8J9C - chains A and B of the 4 polymer chains in the assembly; structure by X-ray diffraction, 2.10 A resolution.

# Chain A (and B)
Name: Putative glycyl aminopeptidase
From: Xanthomonas campestris pv. campestris B100
Notes: chain B of this document is another copy of the same molecule, construct and numbering; everything in this record applies to it too
UniProtKB: B0RY21 (B0RY21_XANCB); numbering as in UniProt (aligned over 1-626)
Sequence (646 residues; numbered -19 to 626; the number before each row is that of its first residue; numbers below 1 keep their minus sign (Gly-19 is residue -19)):
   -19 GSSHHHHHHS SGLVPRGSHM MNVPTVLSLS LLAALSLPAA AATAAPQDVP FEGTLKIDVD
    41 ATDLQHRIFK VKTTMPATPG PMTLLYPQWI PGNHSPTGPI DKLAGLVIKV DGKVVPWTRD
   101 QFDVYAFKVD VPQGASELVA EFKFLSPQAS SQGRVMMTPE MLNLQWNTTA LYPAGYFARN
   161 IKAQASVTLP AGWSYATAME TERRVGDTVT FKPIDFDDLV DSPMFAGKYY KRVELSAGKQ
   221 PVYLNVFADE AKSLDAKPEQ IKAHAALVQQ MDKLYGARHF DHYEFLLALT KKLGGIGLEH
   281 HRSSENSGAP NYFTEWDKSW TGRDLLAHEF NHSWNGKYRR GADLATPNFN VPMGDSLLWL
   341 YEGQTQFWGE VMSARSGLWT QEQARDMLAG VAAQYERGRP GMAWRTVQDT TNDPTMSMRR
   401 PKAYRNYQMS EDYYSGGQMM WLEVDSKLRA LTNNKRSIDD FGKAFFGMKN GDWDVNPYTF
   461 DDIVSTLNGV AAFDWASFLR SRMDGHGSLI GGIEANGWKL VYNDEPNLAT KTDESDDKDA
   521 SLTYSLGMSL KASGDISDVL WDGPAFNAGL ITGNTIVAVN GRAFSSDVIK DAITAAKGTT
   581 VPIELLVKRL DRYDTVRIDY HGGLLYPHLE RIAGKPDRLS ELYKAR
Disordered / not traced: -19 to 21
Sequence notes: expression tag (-19 to 0); engineered mutation Ala22 (Gln in B0RY21)
Modified / non-standard residues: Mse0, Mse1 (selenomethionine); Mse55, Mse62, Mse136, Mse137, Mse141, Mse179, Mse204, Mse251, Mse333, Mse352, Mse367, Mse382, Mse396, Mse398, Mse409, Mse419, Mse420, Mse448, Mse483, Mse528 (selenomethionine; parent Met)
Metal / ion sites: Na+: Asp198, Asp454; Zn2+: His308, His312, Glu342

# How chain A and chain B interact
Contacting residue pairs (21):
  Val557(A) with Tyr593(B)
  Ala558(A) with Tyr593(B), hydrophobic
  Asn560(A) with Arg592(B), hydrogen bond (backbone-side chain)
  Gly561(A) with Arg592(B); Tyr593(B), hydrogen bond (backbone-backbone)
  Arg562(A) with Asp591(B), salt bridge; Arg592(B)
  Ala563(A) with Asp591(B), hydrogen bond (backbone-backbone); Tyr593(B), hydrophobic
  Leu586(A) with Leu586(B), hydrophobic; Tyr593(B), hydrophobic
  Asp591(A) with Arg562(B); Ala563(B), hydrogen bond (backbone-backbone)
  Arg592(A) with Asn560(B), hydrogen bond (side chain-backbone); Gly561(B); Arg562(B)
  Tyr593(A) with Val557(B); Ala558(B), hydrophobic; Gly561(B), hydrogen bond (backbone-backbone); Ala563(B), hydrophobic; Leu586(B), hydrophobic

# In short
The chain A/chain B interface involves 10 residues from each chain; the contacts include 6 hydrogen bonds and
1 salt bridge. Polar contacts include Arg562(A)-Asp591(B), Asn560(A)-Arg592(B) and Gly561(A)-Tyr593(B).
Asp198(A) and Asp454(A) coordinate Na+. The Zn2+ site is built by His308(A), His312(A) and Glu342(A).
Chain A and chain B are both Putative glycyl aminopeptidase (Xanthomonas campestris pv. campestris B100); the
structure, Crystal structure of M61 peptidase (apo-form) from Xanthomonas campestris, was determined by X-ray
diffraction.
